PDB entry 8A2B | X-ray diffraction, 1.69 A resolution | chain A

Chain A:
Molecule: Epidermal growth factor receptor
Source organism: Homo sapiens
Notes: EC 2.7.10.1
UniProt: P00533 (EGFR_HUMAN); residues 700-1022 here = UniProt positions 700-1022
Sequence (326 residues; row label = number of the first residue in the row):
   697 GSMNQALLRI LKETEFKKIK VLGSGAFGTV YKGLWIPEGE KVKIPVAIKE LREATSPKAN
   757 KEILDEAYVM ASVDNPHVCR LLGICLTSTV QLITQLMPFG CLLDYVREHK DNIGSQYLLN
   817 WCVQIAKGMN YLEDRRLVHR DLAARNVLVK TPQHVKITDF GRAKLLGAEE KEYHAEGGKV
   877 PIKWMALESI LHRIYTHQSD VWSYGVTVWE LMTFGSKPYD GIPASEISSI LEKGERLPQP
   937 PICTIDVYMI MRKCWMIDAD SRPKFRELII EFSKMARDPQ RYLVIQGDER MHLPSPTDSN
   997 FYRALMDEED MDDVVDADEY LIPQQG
Disordered / not traced: 697-701, 859-875, 991-1022
Differences from the reference sequence: expression tag (697-699); engineered mutation Arg858 (Leu in P00533), Arg948 (Val in P00533)
Residues lining bound ligands: KY9 ((2R)-2-(6,7-dihydro-5H-pyrrolo[1,2-c]imidazol-1-yl)-2-[5-[2-[4-[[4-(hydroxymethyl)piperidin-1-yl]methyl]phenyl]ethynyl]-3-oxidanylidene-7-(trifluoromethyl)-1H-isoindol-2-yl]-N-(1,3-thiazol-2-yl)ethanamide): Phe723, Val726, Ala743, Ile744, Lys745, Leu747, Arg748, Glu749, Ala750, Ala755, Ile759, Glu762, Ala763, Met766, Cys775, Arg776, Leu777, Leu788, Thr790, Thr854, Asp855, Phe856, Arg858
Swiss-Prot annotation at these positions:
  - active site: Asp837 (Proton acceptor)
  - binding site (ATP): Leu718 to Val726, Lys745, Thr790, Gln791, Asp855
  - site: Tyr1016 (Important for interaction with PIK3C2B)
  - modified residue: Lys745 (N6-(2-hydroxyisobutyryl)lysine), Tyr869 (Phosphotyrosine), Ser991 (Phosphoserine), Ser995 (Phosphoserine), Tyr998 (Phosphotyrosine), Tyr1016 (Phosphotyrosine)
  - cross-link (Glycyl lysine isopeptide (Lys-Gly)): Lys716 (interchain with G-Cter in ubiquitin), Lys737 (interchain with G-Cter in ubiquitin), Lys754 (interchain with G-Cter in ubiquitin), Lys757 (interchain with G-Cter in ubiquitin), Lys867 (interchain with G-Cter in ubiquitin), Lys929 (interchain with G-Cter in ubiquitin), Lys960 (interchain with G-Cter in ubiquitin), Lys970 (interchain with G-Cter in ubiquitin)

Overview:
Chain A binds compound KY9. UniProt lists active-site residue Asp837 and 13 ATP-binding residues.
Chain A is Epidermal growth factor receptor (Homo sapiens); the structure, EGFR kinase domain (L858R/V948R) in
complex with
2-(6,7-dihydro-5H-pyrrolo[1,2-c]imidazol-1-yl)-2-[6-[2-[4-[[4-(hydroxymethyl)-1-piperidyl]methyl]phenyl]ethynyl]-1-oxo-4-(trifluoromethyl)isoindolin-2-yl]-N-thiazol-2-yl-acetamide,
was determined by X-ray diffraction (same publication as 8A27, 8A2A and 8A2D).
